Entry 2JA6 (X-ray diffraction, 4.00 A resolution); this record covers chains A and N of the 15 polymer chains in the assembly.

Chain A:
Molecule: DNA-directed RNA polymerase II largest subunit
From: Saccharomyces cerevisiae
Notes: EC 2.7.7.6
UniProtKB: P04050 (RPB1_YEAST); numbering as in UniProt (aligned over 1-1733)
Sequence (1733 residues; row label = number of the first residue in the row):
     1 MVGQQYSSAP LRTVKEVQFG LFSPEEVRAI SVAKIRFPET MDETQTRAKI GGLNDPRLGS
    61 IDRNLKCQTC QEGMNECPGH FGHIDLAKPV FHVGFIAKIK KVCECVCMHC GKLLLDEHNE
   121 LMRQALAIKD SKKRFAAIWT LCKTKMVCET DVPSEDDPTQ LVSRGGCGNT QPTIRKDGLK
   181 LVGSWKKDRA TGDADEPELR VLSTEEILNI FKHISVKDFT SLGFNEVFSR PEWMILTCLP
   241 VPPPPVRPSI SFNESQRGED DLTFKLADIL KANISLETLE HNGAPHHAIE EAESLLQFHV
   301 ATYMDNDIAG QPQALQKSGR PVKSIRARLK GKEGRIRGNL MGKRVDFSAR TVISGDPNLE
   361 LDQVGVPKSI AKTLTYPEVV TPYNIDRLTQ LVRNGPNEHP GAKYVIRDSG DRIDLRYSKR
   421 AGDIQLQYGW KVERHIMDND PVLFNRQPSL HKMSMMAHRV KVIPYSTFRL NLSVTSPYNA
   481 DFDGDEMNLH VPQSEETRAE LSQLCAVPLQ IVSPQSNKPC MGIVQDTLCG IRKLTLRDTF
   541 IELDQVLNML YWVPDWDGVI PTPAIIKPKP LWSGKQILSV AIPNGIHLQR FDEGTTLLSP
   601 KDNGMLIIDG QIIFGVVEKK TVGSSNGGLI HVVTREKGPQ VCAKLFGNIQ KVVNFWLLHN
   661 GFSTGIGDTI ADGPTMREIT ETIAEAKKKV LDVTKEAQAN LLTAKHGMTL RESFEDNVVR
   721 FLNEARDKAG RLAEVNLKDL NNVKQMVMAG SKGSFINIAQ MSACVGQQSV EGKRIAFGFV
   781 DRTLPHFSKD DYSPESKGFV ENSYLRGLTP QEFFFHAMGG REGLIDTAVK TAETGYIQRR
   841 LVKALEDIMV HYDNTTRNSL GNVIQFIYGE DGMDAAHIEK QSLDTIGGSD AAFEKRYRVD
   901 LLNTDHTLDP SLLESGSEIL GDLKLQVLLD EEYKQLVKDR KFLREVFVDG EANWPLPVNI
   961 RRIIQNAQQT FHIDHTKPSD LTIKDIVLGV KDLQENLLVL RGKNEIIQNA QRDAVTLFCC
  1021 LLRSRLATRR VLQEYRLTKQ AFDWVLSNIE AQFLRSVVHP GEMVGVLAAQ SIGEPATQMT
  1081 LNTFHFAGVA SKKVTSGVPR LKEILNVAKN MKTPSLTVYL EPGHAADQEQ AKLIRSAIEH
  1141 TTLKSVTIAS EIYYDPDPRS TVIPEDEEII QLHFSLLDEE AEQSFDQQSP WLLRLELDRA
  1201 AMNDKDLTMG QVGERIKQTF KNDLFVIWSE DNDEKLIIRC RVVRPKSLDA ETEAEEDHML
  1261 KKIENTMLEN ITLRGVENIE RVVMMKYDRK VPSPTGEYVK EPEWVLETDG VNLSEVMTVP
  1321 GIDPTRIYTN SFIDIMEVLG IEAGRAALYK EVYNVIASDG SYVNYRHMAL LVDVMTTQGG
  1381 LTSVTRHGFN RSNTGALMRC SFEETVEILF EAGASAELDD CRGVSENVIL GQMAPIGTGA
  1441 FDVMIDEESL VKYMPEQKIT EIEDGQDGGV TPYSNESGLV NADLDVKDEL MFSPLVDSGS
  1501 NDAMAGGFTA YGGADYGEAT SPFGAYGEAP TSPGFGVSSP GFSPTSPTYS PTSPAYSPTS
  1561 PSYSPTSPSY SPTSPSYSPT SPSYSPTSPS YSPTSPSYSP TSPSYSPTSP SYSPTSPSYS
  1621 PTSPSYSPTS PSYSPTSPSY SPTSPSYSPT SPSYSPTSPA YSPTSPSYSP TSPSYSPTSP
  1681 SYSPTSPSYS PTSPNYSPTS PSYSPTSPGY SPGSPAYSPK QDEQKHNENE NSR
Not modelled in the structure: 1, 190-194, 1082-1091, 1177-1186, 1246-1253, 1456-1733
Bound ions: Zn2+ site 1: Cys77, His80; Zn2+ site 2 near Cys110 (its only coordinating residue here); Mg2+: Asp483 (shared with 1 residue of chain P)
Swiss-Prot annotation at these positions:
  - region: Pro248 to Asp260 (Lid loop), Asn306 to Lys323 (Rudder loop), Pro810 to Glu822 (Bridging helix)
  - binding site (Zn(2+)): Cys67, Cys70, Cys77, His80, Cys107, Cys110, Cys148, Cys167
  - binding site (Mg(2+)): Asp481, Asp483, Asp485
  - modified residue: Thr1471 (Phosphothreonine)
  - cross-link (Glycyl lysine isopeptide (Lys-Gly)): Lys695 (interchain with G-Cter in ubiquitin), Lys1246 (interchain with G-Cter in ubiquitin), Lys1350 (interchain with G-Cter in ubiquitin)
  - natural variant: Ser1653 to Pro1659 (deletion: In strain: A364A)
  - mutagenesis: Lys1246 (K1246R: Impairs ubiquitination during transcription stress)

Chain N:
Molecule: 14-nt DNA strand
Sequence (14 nucleotides; each row starts with the number of its first residue; numbering starts at 0):
     0 TAAGTACTTG AGCT
Not modelled in the structure: 8-13

Interface between chain A and chain N:
Contacting residue pairs - 8 pairs, chain A then chain N:
  Glu833(A) with DT0(N), base contact; DA1(N), sugar contact
  Lys1102(A) with DA1(N), hydrogen bond to the sugar; DA2(N), sugar contact
  Ala1108(A) with DG3(N), phosphate contact
  Lys1112(A) with DA2(N), phosphate contact
  His1387(A) with DG3(N), hydrogen bond to the phosphate; DT4(N), sugar contact
Interface residues without a listed pair, chain A (7 interface residues in all): Val829, Asn1106

Overview:
7 residues of chain A and 5 residues of chain N are in contact, with 2 hydrogen bonds. Polar contacts include
Lys1102(A)-DA1(N) and His1387(A)-DG3(N). Curated annotation (UniProt) lists 8 Zn2+-binding residues, 3
Mg2+-binding residues and one mutagenesis site on chain A.
Here chain A is DNA-directed RNA polymerase II largest subunit (Saccharomyces cerevisiae) and chain N is a
14-nt DNA strand. Entry 2JA6 (CPD lesion containing RNA Polymerase II elongation complex B) was determined by
X-ray diffraction, deposited together with 2JA5, 2JA7 and 2JA8.
